7RIP - chains A and E of the 13 polymer chains in the assembly; structure by X-ray diffraction, 3.30 A resolution.

# Chain A
Molecule: DNA-directed RNA polymerase II subunit RPB1
From: Saccharomyces cerevisiae (strain ATCC 204508 / S288c)
Notes: EC 2.7.7.6
UniProt: P04050 (RPB1_YEAST); numbering as in UniProt (aligned over 1-1733)
Chain sequence (1733 residues; numbered 1 to 1733; the number before each row is that of its first residue):
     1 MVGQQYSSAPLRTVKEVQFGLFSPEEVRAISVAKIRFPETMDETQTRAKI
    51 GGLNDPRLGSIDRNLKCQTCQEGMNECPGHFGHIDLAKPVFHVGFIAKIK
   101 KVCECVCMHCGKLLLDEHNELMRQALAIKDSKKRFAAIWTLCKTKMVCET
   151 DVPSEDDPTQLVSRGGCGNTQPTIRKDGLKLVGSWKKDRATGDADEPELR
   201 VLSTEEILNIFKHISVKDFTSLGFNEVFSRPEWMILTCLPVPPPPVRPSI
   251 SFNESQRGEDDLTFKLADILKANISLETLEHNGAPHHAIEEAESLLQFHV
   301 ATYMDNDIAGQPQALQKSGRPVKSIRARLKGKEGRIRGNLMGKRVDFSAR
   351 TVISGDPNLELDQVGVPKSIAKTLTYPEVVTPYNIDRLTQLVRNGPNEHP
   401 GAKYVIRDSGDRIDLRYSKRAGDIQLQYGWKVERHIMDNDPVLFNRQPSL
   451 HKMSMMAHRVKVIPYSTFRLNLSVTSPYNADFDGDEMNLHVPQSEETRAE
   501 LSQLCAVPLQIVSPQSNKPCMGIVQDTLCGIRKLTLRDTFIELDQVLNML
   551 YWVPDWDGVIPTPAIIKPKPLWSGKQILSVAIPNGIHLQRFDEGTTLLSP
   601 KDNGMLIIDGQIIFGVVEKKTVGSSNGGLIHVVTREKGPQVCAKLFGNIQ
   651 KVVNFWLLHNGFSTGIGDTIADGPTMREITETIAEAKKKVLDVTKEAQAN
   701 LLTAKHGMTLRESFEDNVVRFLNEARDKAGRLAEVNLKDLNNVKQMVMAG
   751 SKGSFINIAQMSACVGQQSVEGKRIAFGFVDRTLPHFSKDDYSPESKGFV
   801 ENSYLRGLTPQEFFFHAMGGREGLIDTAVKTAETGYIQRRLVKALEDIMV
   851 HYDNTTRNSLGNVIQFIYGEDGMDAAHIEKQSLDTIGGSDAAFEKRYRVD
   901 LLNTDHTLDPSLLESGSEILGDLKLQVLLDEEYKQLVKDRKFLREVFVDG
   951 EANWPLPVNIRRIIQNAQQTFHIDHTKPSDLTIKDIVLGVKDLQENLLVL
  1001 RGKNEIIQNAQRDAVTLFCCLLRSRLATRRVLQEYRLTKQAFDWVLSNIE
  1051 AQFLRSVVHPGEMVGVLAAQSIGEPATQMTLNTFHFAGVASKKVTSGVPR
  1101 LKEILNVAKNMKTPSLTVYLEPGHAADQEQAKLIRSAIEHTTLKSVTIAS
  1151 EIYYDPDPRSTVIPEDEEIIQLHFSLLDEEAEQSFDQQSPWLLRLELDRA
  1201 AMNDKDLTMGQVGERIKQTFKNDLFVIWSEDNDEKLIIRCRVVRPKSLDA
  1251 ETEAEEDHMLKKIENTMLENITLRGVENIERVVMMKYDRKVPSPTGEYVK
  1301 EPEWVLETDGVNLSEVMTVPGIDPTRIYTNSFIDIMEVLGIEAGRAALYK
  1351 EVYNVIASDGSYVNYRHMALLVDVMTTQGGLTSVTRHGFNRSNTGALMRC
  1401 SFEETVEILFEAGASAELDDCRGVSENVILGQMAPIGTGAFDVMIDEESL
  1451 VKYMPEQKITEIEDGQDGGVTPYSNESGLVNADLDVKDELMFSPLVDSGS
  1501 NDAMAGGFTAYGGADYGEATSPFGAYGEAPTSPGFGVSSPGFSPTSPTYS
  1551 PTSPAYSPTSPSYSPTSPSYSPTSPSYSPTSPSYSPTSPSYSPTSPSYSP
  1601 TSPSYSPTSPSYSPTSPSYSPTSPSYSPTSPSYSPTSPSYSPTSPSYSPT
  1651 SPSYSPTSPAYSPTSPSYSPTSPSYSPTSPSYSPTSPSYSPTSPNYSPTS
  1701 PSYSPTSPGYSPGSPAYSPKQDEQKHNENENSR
Not modelled in the structure: 1-2, 154-160, 187-198, 250-256, 1082-1091, 1177-1187, 1244-1256, 1447-1733
UniProt features mapped onto this chain:
  - region: P248 to D260 (Lid loop), N306 to K323 (Rudder loop), P810 to E822 (Bridging helix)
  - binding site (Zn(2+)): C67, C70, C77, H80, C107, C110, C148, C167
  - binding site (Mg(2+)): D481, D483, D485
  - modified residue: T1471 (Phosphothreonine)
  - cross-link (Glycyl lysine isopeptide (Lys-Gly)): K695 (interchain with G-Cter in ubiquitin), K1246 (interchain with G-Cter in ubiquitin), K1350 (interchain with G-Cter in ubiquitin)
Metal / ion sites: Zn2+ site 1: C67, C70, C77, H80; Zn2+ site 2: C107, C110, C167; Mg2+: D483 (shared with 2 residues of chain R)
Ligand contacts: 5N0 (3-({3-[(3-{[4-({4-[(4-{[4-({(2R)-2-amino-4-[(1-methyl-4-{[1-methyl-4-({1-methyl-4-[(1-methyl-1H-imidazole-2-carbonyl)amino]-1H-imidazole-2-carbonyl}amino)-1H-pyrrole-2-carbonyl]amino}-1H-pyrrole-2-carbonyl)amino]butanoyl}amino)-1-methyl-1H-imidazole-2-carbonyl]amino}-1-methyl-1H-pyrrole-2-carbonyl)amino]-1-methyl-1H-pyrrole-2-carbonyl}amino)-1-methyl-1H-pyrrole-2-carbonyl]amino}propyl)(methyl)amino]propyl}carbamoyl)benzoic acid): R1386, H1387, R1391

# Chain E
Molecule: DNA-directed RNA polymerases I, II, and III subunit RPABC1
From: Saccharomyces cerevisiae (strain ATCC 204508 / S288c)
UniProt: P20434 (RPAB1_YEAST); numbering as in UniProt (aligned over 1-215)
Chain sequence (215 residues; each row starts with the number of its first residue):
     1 MDQENERNISRLWRAFRTVKEMVKDRGYFITQEEVELPLEDFKAKYCDSM
    51 GRPQRKMMSFQANPTEESISKFPDMGSLWVEFCDEPSVGVKTMKTFVIHI
   101 QEKNFQTGIFVYQNNITPSAMKLVPSIPPATIETFNEAALVVNITHHELV
   151 PKHIRLSSDEKRELLKRYRLKESQLPRIQRADPVALYLGLKRGEVVKIIR
   201 KSETSGRYASYRICM
Not modelled in the structure: 1-3

# Interface between chain A and chain E
Residue-residue contacts (79; chain A residue first):
  T855(A) with Y168(E)
  R857(A) with Y168(E), hydrogen bond (side chain-backbone); L170(E); Q174(E), hydrogen bond
  G861(A) with Q174(E)
  N862(A) with S173(E); Q174(E)
  V863(A) with Q174(E), hydrogen bond (backbone-backbone); P176(E)
  Q865(A) with Y208(E)
  F866(A) with Y168(E), hydrophobic; L175(E), hydrophobic; Y208(E), hydrogen bond (backbone-side chain); A209(E); S210(E); Y211(E)
  I867(A) with Y208(E)
  G869(A) with T204(E), hydrogen bond (backbone-side chain)
  E870(A) with R200(E), salt bridge; S202(E), hydrogen bond; T204(E); S205(E), hydrogen bond (backbone-side chain); Y208(E)
  D871(A) with T204(E), hydrogen bond (backbone-side chain); S205(E)
  F942(A) with G206(E); R207(E)
  E945(A) with K201(E), hydrogen bond (backbone-side chain)
  V946(A) with K201(E)
  F947(A) with E203(E)
  W954(A) with E203(E)
  N1004(A) with R167(E), hydrogen bond
  I1006(A) with R167(E); Y211(E)
  D1013(A) with S205(E); R207(E)
  A1014(A) with S205(E)
  T1016(A) with S205(E)
  L1017(A) with S202(E); E203(E); T204(E); S205(E); G206(E)
  M1317(A) with V142(E)
  T1318(A) with R11(E); R14(E), hydrogen bond (backbone-side chain); A138(E)
  P1324(A) with V142(E), hydrophobic; H147(E)
  T1325(A) with H146(E); H147(E), hydrogen bond (backbone-side chain); E148(E), hydrogen bond (backbone-backbone)
  R1326(A) with H147(E); E148(E)
  I1327(A) with H147(E), hydrogen bond (backbone-side chain)
  E1337(A) with P183(E)
  V1338(A) with I144(E); P183(E)
  L1339(A) with I144(E), hydrophobic; H147(E)
  G1340(A) with D182(E); P183(E)
  I1341(A) with D182(E), hydrogen bond (backbone-side chain)
  E1342(A) with P151(E); H153(E); R200(E), salt bridge; R212(E), salt bridge
  A1343(A) with L149(E)
  R1345(A) with R200(E)
  A1347(A) with L149(E), hydrophobic
  Y1349(A) with E203(E)
  Y1365(A) with E203(E); T204(E)
  T1376(A) with R212(E), hydrogen bond (backbone-side chain)
  T1377(A) with P176(E); R177(E), hydrogen bond (backbone-backbone)
  Q1378(A) with R177(E)
  G1379(A) with R177(E); Q179(E)
Also at the interface, not in a pair above, chain A (57 interface residues in all): D853, L860, L956, I1007, A1010, V1319, P1320, Y1328, I1335, M1336, A1346, R1366, D1373, G1380
Also at the interface, not in a pair above, chain E (41 interface residues in all): V141, V150, R169, I178, V184, I198

# In short
Chain A and chain E form an interface of 57 and 41 residues respectively; the contacts include 17 hydrogen
bonds and 3 salt bridges. Polar contacts include E870(A)-R200(E), E1342(A)-R200(E) and E1342(A)-R212(E).
Ligands of chain A: compound 5N0.
Chain A is DNA-directed RNA polymerase II subunit RPB1 and chain E is DNA-directed RNA polymerases I, II, and
III subunit RPABC1, both from Saccharomyces cerevisiae (strain ATCC 204508 / S288c); the structure, RNA
polymerase II elongation complex with hairpin polyamide Py-Im 1, scaffold 1 soaked with CTP, was determined by
X-ray diffraction, deposited together with 7RIM, 7RIQ, 7RIW, 7RIX and 7RIY.
